Entry 6LHP (electron microscopy, 3.30 A resolution); this record covers chains C and D of the 6 polymer chains in the assembly.

# Chain C
Name: VP3 protein
Organism: Coxsackievirus A16
Notes: EC 3.4.22.29, 3.6.1.15, 3.4.22.28, 2.7.7.48
Reference sequence: A0A2R4NBT3 (A0A2R4NBT3_9ENTO); residues 1-242 here correspond to UniProt positions 324-565 (UniProt number = residue number + 323)
Chain sequence (242 residues; numbered 1 to 242; the number before each row is that of its first residue):
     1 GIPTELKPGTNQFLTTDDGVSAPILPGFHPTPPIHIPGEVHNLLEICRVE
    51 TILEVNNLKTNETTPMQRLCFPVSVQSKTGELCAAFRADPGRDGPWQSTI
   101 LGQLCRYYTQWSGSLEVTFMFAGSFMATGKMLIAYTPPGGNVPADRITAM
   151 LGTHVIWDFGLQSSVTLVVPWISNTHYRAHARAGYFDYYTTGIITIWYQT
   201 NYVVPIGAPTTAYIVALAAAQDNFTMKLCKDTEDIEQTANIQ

# Chain D
Name: VP4 protein
Organism: Coxsackievirus A16
Reference sequence: A5HX42 (A5HX42_9ENTO); residue numbers follow UniProt; this construct covers 1-69
Chain sequence (69 residues; numbered 1 to 69; the number before each row is that of its first residue):
     1 MGSQVSTQRSGSHENSNSASEGSTINYTTINYYKDAYAASAGRQDMSQDP
    51 KKFTDPVMDVIHEMAPPLK
Not modelled in the structure: 1-11

# Interface between chain C and chain D
Pairs across the interface - 34 pairs, chain C then chain D:
  Asp18(C) - Ser40(D)
  Asp18(C) - Ala41(D)  hydrogen bond (side chain-backbone)
  Asp18(C) - Gly42(D)
  Val20(C) - Ile30(D)
  Val20(C) - Tyr32(D)  hydrophobic
  Val20(C) - Tyr33(D)  hydrophobic
  Val20(C) - Ala38(D)
  Ser21(C) - Tyr33(D)
  Ser21(C) - Ala38(D)
  Pro23(C) - Asp35(D)
  Pro23(C) - Tyr37(D)
  Ile24(C) - Tyr37(D)
  Leu25(C) - Asp35(D)
  Leu25(C) - Tyr37(D)  hydrogen bond (backbone-side chain)
  Pro26(C) - Asp35(D)
  Gly27(C) - Asn15(D)
  Gly27(C) - Asp35(D)
  Phe28(C) - Asn17(D)  hydrogen bond (backbone-side chain)
  His29(C) - Asn15(D)  hydrogen bond
  His29(C) - Ser16(D)
  Pro30(C) - Asn17(D)
  Pro30(C) - Ser18(D)
  Glu39(C) - Lys52(D)  hydrogen bond (backbone-side chain)
  Val40(C) - Phe53(D)  hydrophobic
  His41(C) - Ser47(D)
  Leu44(C) - Gln48(D)
  Glu45(C) - Gln48(D)
  Glu45(C) - Pro50(D)
  Glu45(C) - Phe53(D)
  Arg48(C) - Thr54(D)
  Leu161(C) - Leu68(D)
  Gln162(C) - Pro66(D)
  Gln162(C) - Pro67(D)
  Gln162(C) - Leu68(D)
Also at the interface, not in a pair above, chain C (24 interface residues in all): Ala22, Pro33, Gly38, Asn42, Val49
Also at the interface, not in a pair above, chain D (27 interface residues in all): Glu21, Asn31, Lys34, Asp49, Lys69

# Summary
Chain C and chain D form an interface of 24 and 27 residues respectively, with 5 hydrogen bonds. Polar pairs
include Asp18(C)-Ala41(D), Leu25(C)-Tyr37(D) and Phe28(C)-Asn17(D).
Chain C is VP3 protein and chain D is VP4 protein, both from Coxsackievirus A16; the structure, The cryo-EM
structure of coxsackievirus A16 mature virion in complex with Fab 14B10, was determined by electron microscopy
(same publication as 6LHA, 6LHB, 6LHC, 6LHK, 6LHL and 6LHO).
